Entry 4JZT (X-ray diffraction, 2.90 A resolution); this record covers chain A.

Chain A:
Molecule: dGTP pyrophosphohydrolase
From: Bacillus subtilis subsp. subtilis
Notes: EC 3.6.1.55
Reference sequence: O35013 (YTKD_BACSU); residues 1-158 here = UniProt positions 1-158
Amino-acid sequence (178 residues; row label = number of the first residue in the row; numbers below 1 keep their minus sign (Met-19 is residue -19)):
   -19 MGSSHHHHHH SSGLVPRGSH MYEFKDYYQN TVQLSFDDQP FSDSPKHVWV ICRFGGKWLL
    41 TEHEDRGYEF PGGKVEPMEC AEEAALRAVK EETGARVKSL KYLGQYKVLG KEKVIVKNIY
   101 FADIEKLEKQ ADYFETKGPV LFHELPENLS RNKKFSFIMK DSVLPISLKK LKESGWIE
Not modelled in the structure: -19 to 0
Differences from the reference sequence: expression tag (-19 to 0); engineered mutation Ala68 (Glu in O35013)
Ligand contacts: GTP (guanosine-5'-triphosphate): Asp6, Asn10, Val12, His27, Lys54, Tyr86, Val88, Lys93, Ile95, Lys97, Phe137, Ile138, Asp141
UniProt features mapped onto this chain:
  - motif: Gly53 to Gly74 (Nudix box)
  - binding site (Mg(2+)): Glu72
From the paper describing this entry:
  - binding site for GTP: Asp6, His27, Tyr86, Lys97, Asp141
  - catalytic residues: Glu115 (proposed by the authors, not directly observed)

Summary:
Ligands of chain A: GTP. Curated annotation (UniProt) lists Mg2+-binding residue Glu72. From the paper: the
catalytic residue Glu115; a binding site for GTP at Asp6, His27 and Tyr86 among others.
Chain A is dGTP pyrophosphohydrolase (Bacillus subtilis subsp. subtilis); the structure, Crystal structure of
the Bacillus subtilis pyrophosphohydrolase BsRppH (E68A mutant) bound to GTP, was determined by X-ray
diffraction (same publication as 4JZS, 4JZU and 4JZV).
